7AHM - chains A and B; structure by X-ray diffraction, 3.14 A resolution.

# Chain A (and B)
Name: K(+)/H(+) antiporter subunit KhtT
From: Bacillus subtilis
Notes: chain B of this document is another copy of the same molecule, construct and numbering; everything in this record applies to it too
UniProt: O07535 (KHTT_BACSU); numbering as in UniProt (aligned over 2-165)
Amino-acid sequence (168 residues; row label = number of the first residue in the row; numbers below 1 keep their minus sign (Gly-2 is residue -2)):
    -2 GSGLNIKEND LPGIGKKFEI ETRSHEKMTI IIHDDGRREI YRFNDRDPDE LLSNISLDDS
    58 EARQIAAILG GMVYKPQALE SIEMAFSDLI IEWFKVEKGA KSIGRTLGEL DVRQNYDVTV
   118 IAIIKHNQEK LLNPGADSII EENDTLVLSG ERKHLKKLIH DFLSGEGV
Not modelled in the structure: -2 to 0, 163-165 (chain B: -2, 162-165)
Differences from the reference sequence: expression tag (-2 to 1)
Residues lining bound ligands: c-di-AMP (2BA; (2R,3R,3aS,5R,7aR,9R,10R,10aS,12R,14aR)-2,9-bis(6-amino-9H-purin-9-yl)octahydro-2H,7H-difuro[3,2-d:3',2'-j][1,3,7,9,2,8 ]tetraoxadiphosphacyclododecine-3,5,10,12-tetrol 5,12-dioxide): Leu104, Gly105, Asp108, Val109, Arg110, Gln111, Val115, Thr116, Val117, Pro131, Gly132, Ala133
Reported in the primary citation:
  - binding site for c-di-AMP: Arg110

# Interface between chain A and chain B
Pairs across the interface (114):
  Leu1(A) - Glu58(B)
  Ile3(A) - Gln61(B)
  Ile3(A) - Ile65(B)  hydrophobic
  Gly12(A) - Tyr71(B)
  Phe15(A) - Ile65(B)  hydrophobic
  Phe15(A) - Val70(B)  hydrophobic
  Ile17(A) - Ile65(B)  hydrophobic
  Thr19(A) - Ile52(B)
  Thr19(A) - Leu54(B)
  Glu23(A) - Asn51(B)
  Ile27(A) - Ile65(B)  hydrophobic
  Ile29(A) - Ile65(B)
  His30(A) - Pro73(B)
  Asp31(A) - Tyr71(B)  hydrogen bond
  Asp31(A) - Pro73(B)
  Asp31(A) - Gln74(B)  hydrogen bond (backbone-backbone)
  Asp31(A) - Ala75(B)  hydrogen bond (backbone-backbone)
  Asp31(A) - Leu76(B)
  Asp32(A) - Ala75(B)
  Asp32(A) - Leu76(B)
  Gly33(A) - Pro73(B)
  Gly33(A) - Leu76(B)
  Arg35(A) - Leu66(B)  hydrogen bond (side chain-backbone)
  Arg35(A) - Gly67(B)
  Arg35(A) - Gly68(B)
  Arg35(A) - Pro73(B)
  Ile37(A) - Leu66(B)  hydrophobic
  Arg39(A) - Ser50(B)  hydrogen bond
  Arg39(A) - Asn51(B)  hydrogen bond (side chain-backbone)
  Arg39(A) - Ile52(B)
  Leu49(A) - Leu49(B)
  Ser50(A) - Arg39(B)
  Ser50(A) - Leu49(B)
  Ser50(A) - Ser50(B)
  Asn51(A) - Glu23(B)
  Asn51(A) - Arg39(B)  hydrogen bond (backbone-side chain)
  Ile52(A) - Thr19(B)
  Ile52(A) - Glu23(B)
  Ile52(A) - Arg39(B)
  Ser53(A) - Ser21(B)  hydrogen bond (backbone-side chain)
  Ser53(A) - Glu23(B)  hydrogen bond (backbone-side chain)
  Leu54(A) - Thr19(B)
  Asp55(A) - Arg20(B)  salt bridge
  Asp56(A) - Leu76(B)
  Glu58(A) - Leu1(B)
  Glu58(A) - Thr19(B)
  Glu58(A) - Arg20(B)  hydrogen bond (side chain-backbone)
  Ala59(A) - Leu66(B)
  Arg60(A) - Gly67(B)
  Gln61(A) - Leu1(B)
  Gln61(A) - Ile3(B)
  Ile62(A) - Leu66(B)  hydrophobic
  Ala63(A) - Ala63(B)
  Ala63(A) - Gly67(B)
  Ile65(A) - Phe15(B)  hydrophobic
  Ile65(A) - Ile27(B)  hydrophobic
  Ile65(A) - Ile29(B)
  Ile65(A) - Arg35(B)
  Leu66(A) - Ile27(B)  hydrophobic
  Leu66(A) - Arg35(B)  hydrogen bond (backbone-side chain)
  Leu66(A) - Ala59(B)
  Leu66(A) - Ala63(B)  hydrophobic
  Gly67(A) - Arg35(B)
  Gly67(A) - Arg60(B)
  Gly67(A) - Ala63(B)
  Gly68(A) - Arg60(B)
  Met69(A) - Ala63(B)  hydrophobic
  Met69(A) - Met69(B)  hydrophobic
  Gln74(A) - Ser78(B)  hydrogen bond
  Gln74(A) - Glu80(B)
  Ala75(A) - Glu80(B)  hydrogen bond (backbone-side chain)
  Leu76(A) - Ile79(B)  hydrophobic
  Leu76(A) - Ile88(B)  hydrophobic
  Ile79(A) - Ile88(B)  hydrophobic
  Ile79(A) - Trp90(B)  hydrophobic
  Ile79(A) - Val144(B)  hydrophobic
  Ala82(A) - Trp90(B)  hydrophobic
  Ala82(A) - Lys127(B)
  Phe83(A) - Trp90(B)  hydrophobic
  Phe83(A) - Ala119(B)  hydrophobic
  Phe83(A) - Ile120(B)
  Phe83(A) - Ile121(B)  hydrophobic
  Phe83(A) - Lys127(B)
  Phe83(A) - Leu128(B)
  Phe83(A) - Val144(B)  hydrophobic
  Ser84(A) - Lys127(B)
  Asp85(A) - Leu129(B)
  Leu86(A) - Leu129(B)
  Trp90(A) - Glu77(B)
  Trp90(A) - Ser78(B)
  Trp90(A) - Ala82(B)  hydrophobic
  Trp90(A) - Phe83(B)  hydrophobic
  Asp114(A) - Asn130(B)  hydrogen bond (backbone-side chain)
  Val115(A) - Asn130(B)
  Thr116(A) - Thr116(B)
  Thr116(A) - Asn130(B)  hydrogen bond
  Ile118(A) - Ile118(B)  hydrophobic
  Ile118(A) - Ser146(B)
  Ala119(A) - Phe83(B)  hydrophobic
  Ile120(A) - Phe83(B)
  Ile121(A) - Phe83(B)  hydrophobic
  Lys127(A) - Ala82(B)  hydrogen bond (side chain-backbone)
  Lys127(A) - Phe83(B)
  Leu129(A) - Phe83(B)  hydrophobic
  Leu129(A) - Asp85(B)
  Leu129(A) - Leu86(B)
  Leu129(A) - Glu148(B)
  Asn130(A) - Arg110(B)
  Asn130(A) - Asp114(B)  hydrogen bond
  Asn130(A) - Val115(B)
  Asn130(A) - Thr116(B)  hydrogen bond
  Ser146(A) - Ile118(B)
  Ser146(A) - Asn130(B)
  Glu148(A) - Leu129(B)
Other interface residues (no listed pair), chain A (66 interface residues in all): Glu5, Lys13, Met25, Ser78, Arg110, Gln111, Val117, Leu128, Val144
Other interface residues (no listed pair), chain B (64 interface residues in all): Ile17, Met25, Ile37, Ile62, Ala64, Val117, Asp134

# Summary
66 residues of chain A face 64 of chain B across their interface; the contacts include 18 hydrogen bonds and 1
salt bridge. Among the polar pairs are Asp55(A)-Arg20(B), Asp31(A)-Tyr71(B) and Arg35(A)-Leu66(B). Ligands of
chain A: c-di-AMP. From the paper: a binding site for c-di-AMP at Arg110(A).
Both chains are K(+)/H(+) antiporter subunit KhtT (Bacillus subtilis). Entry 7AHM (Low-resolution structure of
the K+/H+ antiporter subunit KhtT in complex with c-di-AMP) was determined by X-ray diffraction together with
7AGV, 7AGW and 7AHT from the same study.
